Entry 1RUC (X-ray diffraction, 3.10 A resolution); this record covers chains 3 and 4 of the 4 polymer chains in the assembly.

# Chain 3
Name: Rhinovirus 14
Organism: Human rhinovirus 14
Notes: engineered mutation(s): N(1)105S
Reference sequence: P03303 (POLG_HRV14); residues 1-236 here correspond to UniProt positions 331-566 (UniProt number = residue number + 330)
Sequence (236 residues; each row starts with the number of its first residue):
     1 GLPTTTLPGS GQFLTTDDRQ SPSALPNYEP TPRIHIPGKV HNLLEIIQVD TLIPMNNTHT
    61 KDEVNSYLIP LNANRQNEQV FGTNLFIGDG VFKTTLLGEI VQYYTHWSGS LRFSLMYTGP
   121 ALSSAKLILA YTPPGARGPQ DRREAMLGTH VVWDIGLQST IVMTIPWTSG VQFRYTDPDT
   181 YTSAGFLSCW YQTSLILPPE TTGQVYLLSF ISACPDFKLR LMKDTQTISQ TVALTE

# Chain 4
Name: Rhinovirus 14
Organism: Human rhinovirus 14
Notes: engineered mutation(s): N(1)105S
Reference sequence: P03303 (POLG_HRV14); numbering as in UniProt (aligned over 1-68)
Sequence (68 residues; numbered 1 to 68; the number before each row is that of its first residue):
     1 GAQVSTQKSG SHENQNILTN GSNQTFTVIN YYKDAASTSS AGQSLSMDPS KFTEPVKDLM
    61 LKGAPALN
Unresolved in the structure: 1-28

# How chain 3 and chain 4 interact
Contacting residue pairs - 32 pairs, chain 3 then chain 4:
  Asp18(3) with Ser39(4); Ser40(4), hydrogen bond (side chain-backbone)
  Arg19(3) with Ser39(4)
  Gln20(3) with Ile29(4); Asn30(4), hydrogen bond; Tyr31(4); Tyr32(4); Ser37(4)
  Ser21(3) with Tyr32(4); Ser37(4), hydrogen bond (backbone-side chain)
  Pro22(3) with Tyr32(4)
  Ser23(3) with Asp34(4); Ser37(4)
  Pro26(3) with Asp34(4)
  Asn27(3) with Asp34(4), hydrogen bond (backbone-side chain)
  Gly38(3) with Phe52(4)
  Lys39(3) with Lys51(4), hydrogen bond (backbone-side chain); Phe52(4)
  Val40(3) with Phe52(4), hydrophobic
  His41(3) with Ser44(4); Ser46(4); Met47(4)
  Asn42(3) with Met47(4)
  Glu45(3) with Met47(4); Asp48(4), hydrogen bond (side chain-backbone); Pro49(4)
  Gln48(3) with Thr53(4)
  Val49(3) with Phe52(4), hydrophobic; Thr53(4)
  Gln158(3) with Pro65(4); Ala66(4), hydrogen bond (side chain-backbone); Leu67(4), hydrogen bond (side chain-backbone)
Interface residues without a listed pair, chain 3 (20 interface residues in all): Leu25, Leu44, Leu157
Interface residues without a listed pair, chain 4 (21 interface residues in all): Thr38, Gln43

# In short
20 residues of chain 3 and 21 residues of chain 4 are in contact, with 8 hydrogen bonds. Polar contacts
include Asp18(3)-Ser40(4), Gln20(3)-Asn30(4) and Ser21(3)-Ser37(4).
Chain 3 is Rhinovirus 14 and chain 4 is Rhinovirus 14, both from Human rhinovirus 14; the structure,
Rhinovirus 14 mutant N1105S complexed with antiviral compound win 52035, was determined by X-ray diffraction
(same publication as 1RUD, 1RUE, 1RUF, 1RUG, 1RUH, 1RUI and 1RUJ).
